Entry 7GXR (X-ray diffraction, 1.85 A resolution); this record covers chains A and D.

[Chain A]
Protein: B-cell lymphoma 6 protein
Organism: Homo sapiens
Reference sequence: P41182 (BCL6_HUMAN); numbering as in UniProt (aligned over 5-129)
Chain sequence (128 residues; row label = number of the first residue in the row):
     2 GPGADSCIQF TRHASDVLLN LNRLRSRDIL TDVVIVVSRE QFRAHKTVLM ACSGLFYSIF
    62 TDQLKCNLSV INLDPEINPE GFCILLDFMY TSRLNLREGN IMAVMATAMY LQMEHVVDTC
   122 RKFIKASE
Disordered / not traced: 2-6
Differences from the reference sequence: expression tag (2-4)
Swiss-Prot annotation at these positions:
  - mutagenesis: Asn21 (N21K: Abolishes interaction with NCOR2 and HDAC2, no effect on interaction with CTBP1 and transcriptional autoinhibition; when associated with A-116 and 376-Q--Q-379), Ser59 (S59A: Abolished ubiquitination by the SCF(FBXL17) complex), His116 (H116A: Abolishes interaction with NCOR2 and HDAC2, no effect on interaction with CTBP1 and transcriptional autoinhibition; when associated with K-21 and 376-Q--Q-379)

[Chain D]
Protein: WVIP tetrapeptide
Chain sequence (6 residues; each row starts with the number of its first residue; numbering starts at 0):
     0 XWVIPA
Modified / non-standard residues: ACE (acetyl group) at position 0

[Chain A / chain D interface]
Contacting residue pairs - 11 pairs, chain A then chain D:
  Cys8(A) - Pro4(D)
  Ile9(A) - Trp1(D)  hydrophobic
  Ile9(A) - Val2(D)
  Gln10(A) - ACE_0(D)
  Gln10(A) - Trp1(D)
  Gln10(A) - Val2(D)  hydrogen bond (backbone-backbone)
  Gln10(A) - Pro4(D)
  Phe11(A) - ACE_0(D)
  Phe11(A) - Trp1(D)
  Thr12(A) - ACE_0(D)  hydrogen bond (backbone-backbone)
  Thr12(A) - Val2(D)
Also at the interface, not in a pair above, chain D (5 interface residues in all): Ile3

[In short]
The chain A/chain D interface involves 5 residues from each chain; the contacts include 2 hydrogen bonds. The
backbones hydrogen-bond at Gln10(A)-Val2(D) and Thr12(A)-ACE_0(D). UniProt lists 3 mutagenesis sites on chain
A.
Here chain A is B-cell lymphoma 6 protein (Homo sapiens) and chain D is WVIP tetrapeptide. Entry 7GXR (Crystal
Structure of B-cell lymphoma 6 protein BTB domain in complex with ligand 9 at 4.26 ...) was determined by
X-ray diffraction, deposited together with 7GUD, 7GUE, 7GUF, 7GUG, 7GUH, 7GUI and 126 further entries.
